7ML1 - chains O and N of the 30 polymer chains in the assembly; structure by electron microscopy, 4.00 A resolution.

Chain O:
Molecule: TATA-box-binding protein
Organism: Saccharomyces cerevisiae
UniProtKB: P13393 (TBP_YEAST); residue numbers follow UniProt; this construct covers 1-240
Sequence (240 residues; row label = number of the first residue in the row):
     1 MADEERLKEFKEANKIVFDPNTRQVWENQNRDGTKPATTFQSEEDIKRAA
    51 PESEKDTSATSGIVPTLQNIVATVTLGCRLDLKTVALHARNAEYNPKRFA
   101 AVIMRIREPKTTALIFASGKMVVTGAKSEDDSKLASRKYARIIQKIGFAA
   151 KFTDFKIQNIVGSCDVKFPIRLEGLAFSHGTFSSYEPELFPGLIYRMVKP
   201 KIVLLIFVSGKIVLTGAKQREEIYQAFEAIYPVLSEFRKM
Unresolved in the structure: 1-60

Chain N:
Molecule: non-template strand DNA
Sequence (57 nucleotides; each row starts with the number of its first residue):
     2 AAAAAAAAAAGGCGCGTATATAAAAGTTTCAATGTCGCGAATTCGGTTGT
    52 ACATACA

Interface between chain O and chain N:
Residue-residue contacts - 19 pairs, chain O then chain N:
  Thr73(O) - DA24(N)  sugar contact
  Phe99(O) - DA25(N)  base contact
  Leu114(O) - DA24(N)  base contact
  Phe116(O) - DA25(N)  sugar contact
  Lys120(O) - DA25(N)  salt bridge to the phosphate
  Val122(O) - DA24(N)  sugar contact
  Gln158(O) - DA23(N)  hydrogen bond to the phosphate
  Asn159(O) - DT22(N)  base contact
  Leu189(O) - DT18(N)  phosphate contact
  Leu189(O) - DA19(N)  phosphate contact
  Leu189(O) - DT20(N)  phosphate contact
  Phe190(O) - DA19(N)  base contact
  Phe190(O) - DT20(N)  sugar contact
  Ile194(O) - DT20(N)  phosphate contact
  Arg196(O) - DA21(N)  salt bridge to the phosphate
  Val203(O) - DA21(N)  sugar contact
  Leu205(O) - DT20(N)  base contact
  Thr215(O) - DA21(N)  hydrogen bond to the base
  Lys218(O) - DA23(N)  salt bridge to the phosphate
Also at the interface, not in a pair above, chain O (19 interface residues in all): Val71, Val161, Gly216

Overview:
Chain O and chain N form an interface of 19 and 8 residues respectively; the contacts include 2 hydrogen bonds
and 3 salt bridges. Polar pairs include Thr215(O)-DA21(N), Gln158(O)-DA23(N) and Lys120(O)-DA25(N).
Here chain O is TATA-box-binding protein (Saccharomyces cerevisiae) and chain N is non-template strand DNA.
Entry 7ML1 (RNA polymerase II pre-initiation complex (PIC2)) was determined by electron microscopy, deposited
together with 7MEI, 7MK9, 7MKA, 7ML0, 7ML2, 7ML3 and 7ML4.
